7YC4 - chains A and G; structure by X-ray diffraction, 2.10 A resolution.

== Chain A (and G) ==
Protein: Alpha/beta hydrolase
Source organism: Lactococcus garvieae subsp. garvieae
Notes: chain G of this document is another copy of the same molecule, construct and numbering; everything in this record applies to it too
UniProt: A0A5M9R5N4 (A0A5M9R5N4_9LACT); residue numbers follow UniProt; this construct covers 1-317
Amino-acid sequence (320 residues; numbered -2 to 317; the number before each row is that of its first residue; numbers below 1 keep their minus sign (Gly-2 is residue -2)):
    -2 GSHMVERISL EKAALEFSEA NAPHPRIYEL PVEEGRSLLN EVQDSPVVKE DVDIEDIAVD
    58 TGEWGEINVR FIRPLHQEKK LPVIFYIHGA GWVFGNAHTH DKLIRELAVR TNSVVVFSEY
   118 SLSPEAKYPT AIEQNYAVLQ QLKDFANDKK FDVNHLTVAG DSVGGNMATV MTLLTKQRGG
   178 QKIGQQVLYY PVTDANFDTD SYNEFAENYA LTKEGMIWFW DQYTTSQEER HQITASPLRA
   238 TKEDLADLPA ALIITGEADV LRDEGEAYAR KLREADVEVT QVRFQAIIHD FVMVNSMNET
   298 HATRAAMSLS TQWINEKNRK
Not modelled in the structure: -2 to 1, 317 (chain G: -2 to 1)
Differences from the reference sequence: expression tag (-2 to 0); engineered mutation Ala207 (Phe in A0A5M9R5N4)
What the authors report for this chain:
  - conformationally variable residues: Phe14
  - mutagenesis - L208A: increased catalytic activity on pNB
  - mutagenesis - F216A: decreased catalytic activity on pNA

== Interface between chain A and chain G ==
Pairs across the interface (45):
  Ile5(A) - Arg267(G)
  Ser6(A) - Arg267(G)
  Ser6(A) - Arg270(G)  hydrogen bond
  Ser6(A) - Glu271(G)  hydrogen bond
  Leu7(A) - Arg270(G)
  Glu254(A) - Arg267(G)  salt bridge
  Glu263(A) - Gln282(G)  hydrogen bond (backbone-side chain)
  Ala266(A) - Gln282(G)
  Arg267(A) - Ser6(G)
  Arg267(A) - Glu254(G)  salt bridge
  Arg267(A) - Gln282(G)
  Arg270(A) - Ser6(G)  hydrogen bond
  Arg270(A) - Leu7(G)
  Arg270(A) - Gln282(G)  hydrogen bond
  Arg270(A) - Ala283(G)
  Glu275(A) - His298(G)
  Val276(A) - His298(G)
  Thr277(A) - His298(G)
  Thr277(A) - Ala302(G)
  Gln278(A) - Phe281(G)
  Gln278(A) - Gln282(G)  hydrogen bond (backbone-backbone)
  Val279(A) - Val279(G)  hydrophobic
  Val279(A) - Arg280(G)
  Val279(A) - Phe281(G)  hydrophobic
  Arg280(A) - Val279(G)
  Arg280(A) - Arg280(G)  hydrogen bond (backbone-backbone)
  Phe281(A) - Gln278(G)
  Phe281(A) - Val279(G)  hydrophobic
  Gln282(A) - Glu263(G)  hydrogen bond (side chain-backbone)
  Gln282(A) - Ala266(G)
  Gln282(A) - Arg267(G)
  Gln282(A) - Arg270(G)  hydrogen bond
  Gln282(A) - Gln278(G)  hydrogen bond (backbone-backbone)
  Ala283(A) - Arg270(G)
  His298(A) - Glu275(G)
  His298(A) - Val276(G)
  His298(A) - Thr277(G)
  Ala302(A) - Thr277(G)
  Ala302(A) - Leu306(G)  hydrophobic
  Ser305(A) - Gln309(G)  hydrogen bond (backbone-side chain)
  Leu306(A) - Ala302(G)
  Leu306(A) - Gln309(G)
  Gln309(A) - Gln309(G)  hydrogen bond
  Glu313(A) - Arg107(G)  salt bridge
  Glu313(A) - Ser305(G)
Interface residues without a listed pair, chain A (25 interface residues in all): Glu8, Glu271
Interface residues without a listed pair, chain G (25 interface residues in all): Ile5, Glu8

== In short ==
The chain A/chain G interface involves 25 residues from each chain, with 12 hydrogen bonds and 3 salt bridges.
Polar pairs include Glu254(A)-Arg267(G), Glu313(A)-Arg107(G) and Ser6(A)-Arg270(G). From the paper: L208A of
chain A increases catalytic activity on pNB; conformational variability at Phe14(A).
Chain A and chain G are both Alpha/beta hydrolase (Lactococcus garvieae subsp. garvieae); the structure,
Acetylesterase (LgEstI) F207A, was determined by X-ray diffraction (same publication as 7YC0).
